PDB entry 1LZE | X-ray diffraction, 1.80 A resolution | chain A

[Chain A]
Protein: Hen egg white lysozyme
Source organism: Gallus gallus
Notes: EC 3.2.1.17
UniProtKB: P00698 (LYC_CHICK); residues 1-129 here correspond to UniProt positions 19-147 (UniProt number = residue number + 18)
Sequence (129 residues; row label = number of the first residue in the row):
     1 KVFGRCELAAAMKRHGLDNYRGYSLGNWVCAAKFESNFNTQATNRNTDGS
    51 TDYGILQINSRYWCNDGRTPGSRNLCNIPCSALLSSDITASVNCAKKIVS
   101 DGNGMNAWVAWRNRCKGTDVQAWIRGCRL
Disulfide bonds: Cys6-Cys127, Cys30-Cys115, Cys64-Cys80, Cys76-Cys94
Construct notes: conflict Tyr62 (Trp80 in P00698)

[In short]
Chain A is Hen egg white lysozyme (Gallus gallus); the structure, Dissection of protein-carbohydrate
interactions in mutant hen egg-white lysozyme complexes and their hydrolytic activity, was determined by X-ray
diffraction, deposited together with 1LZA, 1LZB, 1LZC, 1LZD and 1LZG.
